Entry 3SYQ (X-ray diffraction, 3.44 A resolution); this record covers chains A and B.

Chain A (and B):
Name: G protein-activated inward rectifier potassium channel 2
Source organism: Mus musculus
Notes: chain B of this document is another copy of the same molecule, construct and numbering; everything in this record applies to it too
UniProt: P48542 (IRK6_MOUSE); residue numbers follow UniProt; this construct covers 52-380
Chain sequence (340 residues; row label = number of the first residue in the row):
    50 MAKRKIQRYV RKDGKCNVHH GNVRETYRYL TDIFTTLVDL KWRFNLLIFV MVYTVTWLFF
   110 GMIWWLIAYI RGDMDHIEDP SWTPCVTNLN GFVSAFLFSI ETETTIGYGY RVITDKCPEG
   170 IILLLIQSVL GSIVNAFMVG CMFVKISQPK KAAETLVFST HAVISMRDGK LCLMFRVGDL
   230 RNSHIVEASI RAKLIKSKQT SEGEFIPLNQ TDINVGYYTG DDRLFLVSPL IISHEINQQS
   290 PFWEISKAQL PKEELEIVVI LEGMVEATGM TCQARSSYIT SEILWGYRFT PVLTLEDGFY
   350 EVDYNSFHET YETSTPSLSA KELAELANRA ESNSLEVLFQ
Disordered / not traced: 50-54, 70-80, 118-133, 344-347, 378-389 (chain B: 50-54, 67-81, 118-133, 379-389)
Disulfide bonds: Cys134-Cys166
Sequence notes: expression tag (50-51, 381-389); engineered mutation Ala201 (Arg in P48542)
Ion coordination: K+ site 1: Thr154, Ile155 (shared with Thr154(B), Ile155(B) of chain B); K+ site 2: Thr154 (shared with Thr154(B) of chain B); K+ site 3: Ile155, Gly156 (shared with Ile155(B), Gly156(B) of chain B); K+ site 4: Gly156, Tyr157 (shared with Gly156(B), Tyr157(B) of chain B)
Ligand contacts: PIO ([(2R)-2-octanoyloxy-3-[oxidanyl-[(1R,2R,3S,4R,5R,6S)-2,3,6-tris(oxidanyl)-4,5-diphosphonooxy-cyclohexyl]oxy-phosphoryl]oxy-propyl] octanoate): Val87, Leu89, Lys90, Trp91, Arg92, Lys194, Gln197

Chain A / chain B interface:
Residue-residue contacts (90):
  Leu95(A) with Leu179(B), hydrophobic
  Phe98(A) with Val178(B), hydrophobic
  Val99(A) with Val178(B), hydrophobic
  Tyr102(A) with Val178(B), hydrophobic
  Thr103(A) with Leu174(B)
  Trp106(A) with Leu174(B), hydrophobic
  Val142(A) with Asp164(B)
  Ser143(A) with Asp164(B)
  Leu146(A) with Ile162(B); Thr163(B); Asp164(B)
  Ile149(A) with Leu173(B), hydrophobic; Leu174(B), hydrophobic
  Thr153(A) with Thr154(B)
  Thr154(A) with Thr154(B)
  Ile155(A) with Thr151(B); Thr154(B); Ile155(B); Gly156(B)
  Gly156(A) with Gly156(B)
  Tyr157(A) with Phe147(B); Thr151(B); Gly156(B); Tyr157(B); Gly158(B); Arg160(B); Val161(B), hydrophobic
  Arg160(A) with Ile162(B), hydrogen bond (side chain-backbone)
  Asn184(A) with Ser181(B)
  Val188(A) with Ala185(B), hydrophobic
  Met191(A) with Ser181(B); Ile182(B); Ala185(B), hydrophobic
  Phe192(A) with Gly189(B)
  Ile195(A) with Phe186(B), hydrophobic
  Met215(A) with Glu251(B); Glu253(B)
  Arg216(A) with Thr249(B); Glu251(B); Glu253(B), salt bridge; Ile255(B)
  Asp217(A) with Lys247(B), salt bridge; Thr249(B); Ser250(B), hydrogen bond (side chain-backbone); Glu251(B), hydrogen bond (backbone-side chain)
  Gly218(A) with Glu251(B), hydrogen bond (backbone-side chain)
  Met223(A) with Glu253(B)
  Glu236(A) with Arg240(B); Glu311(B); Gln322(B), hydrogen bond; Arg324(B), salt bridge
  Tyr266(A) with Tyr266(B), hydrogen bond (backbone-side chain)
  Tyr267(A) with Tyr266(B); Tyr267(B)
  Thr268(A) with Asp261(B); Tyr266(B); Tyr267(B)
  Gly269(A) with Lys242(B), hydrogen bond (backbone-side chain); Asp261(B); Tyr266(B)
  Asp270(A) with Lys242(B); Gln259(B); Thr260(B); Asp261(B), hydrogen bond (side chain-backbone)
  Arg272(A) with Arg240(B); Lys242(B), hydrogen bond (backbone-side chain); Asp261(B), salt bridge; Tyr266(B)
  Phe274(A) with Val59(B), hydrophobic; Gln259(B), hydrogen bond (backbone-side chain); Ile309(B), hydrophobic; Arg324(B)
  Val276(A) with Tyr58(B), hydrophobic; Gln259(B)
  Ser277(A) with Leu257(B)
  Leu279(A) with Gln259(B)
  Met313(A) with Gln322(B)
  Glu315(A) with Lys199(B), salt bridge; Arg324(B), salt bridge
  Ala316(A) with Thr84(B); Val87(B), hydrophobic; Gln197(B)
  Thr317(A) with Val87(B); Val193(B)
  Gly318(A) with Pro198(B)
  Arg337(A) with Glu251(B), hydrogen bond (side chain-backbone); Gly252(B); Glu253(B), salt bridge
  Leu342(A) with Pro256(B), hydrophobic; Leu257(B), hydrophobic
Other interface residues (no listed pair), chain A (52 interface residues in all): Phe145, Tyr159, Ser196, Ser214, Val235, Leu273, Leu275, Pro340
Other interface residues (no listed pair), chain B (57 interface residues in all): Cys65, Phe83, Asp88, Ile170, Phe192, Gln248, Asp271, Val307

In short:
52 residues of chain A and 57 residues of chain B are in contact; the contacts include 11 hydrogen bonds and 7
salt bridges. Among the polar pairs are Arg216(A)-Glu253(B), Asp217(A)-Lys247(B) and Glu236(A)-Arg324(B).
Chain A binds compound PIO. Thr154(A) and Ile155(A) coordinate K+ site 1.
Both chains are G protein-activated inward rectifier potassium channel 2 (Mus musculus). Entry 3SYQ (Crystal
structure of the G protein-gated inward rectifier K+ channel GIRK2 (Kir3.2) R201A mutant in complex ...) was
determined by X-ray diffraction (same publication as 3SYA, 3SYC, 3SYO and 3SYP).
